Entry 6Q3G (electron microscopy, 3.80 A resolution); this record covers chains D2 and E2 of the 668 polymer chains in the assembly.

# Chain D2 (and E2)
Name: Minor structural protein
Organism: Staphylococcus phage P68
Notes: chain E2 of this document is another copy of the same molecule, construct and numbering; everything in this record applies to it too
UniProt: Q859I6 (Q859I6_9CAUD); residue numbers follow UniProt; this construct covers 1-647
Amino-acid sequence (647 residues; each row starts with the number of its first residue):
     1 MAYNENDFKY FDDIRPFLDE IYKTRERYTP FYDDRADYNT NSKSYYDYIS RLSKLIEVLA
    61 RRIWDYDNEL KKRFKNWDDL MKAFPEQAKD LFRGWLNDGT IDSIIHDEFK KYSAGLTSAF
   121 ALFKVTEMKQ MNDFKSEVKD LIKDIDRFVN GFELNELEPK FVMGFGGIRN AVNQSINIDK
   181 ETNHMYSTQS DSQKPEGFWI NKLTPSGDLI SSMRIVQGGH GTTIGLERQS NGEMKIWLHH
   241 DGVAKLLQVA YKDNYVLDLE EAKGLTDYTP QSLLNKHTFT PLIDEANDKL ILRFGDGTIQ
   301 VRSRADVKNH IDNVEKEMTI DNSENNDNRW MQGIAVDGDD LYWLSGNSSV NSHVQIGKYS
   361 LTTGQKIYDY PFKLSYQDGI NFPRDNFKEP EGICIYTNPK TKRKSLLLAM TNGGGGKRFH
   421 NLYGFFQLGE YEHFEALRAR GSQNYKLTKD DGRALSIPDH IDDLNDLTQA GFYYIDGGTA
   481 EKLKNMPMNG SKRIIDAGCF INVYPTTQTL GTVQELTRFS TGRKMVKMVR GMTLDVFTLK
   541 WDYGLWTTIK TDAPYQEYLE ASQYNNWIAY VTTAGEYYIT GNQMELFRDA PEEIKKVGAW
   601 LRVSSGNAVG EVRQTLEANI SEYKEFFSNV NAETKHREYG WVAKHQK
Unresolved in the structure: 1-7, 140-647 (chain E2: 1-4, 141-647)

# Interface between chain D2 and chain E2
Contacting residue pairs (37; chain D2 residue first):
  Tyr-45(D2) with Tyr-45(E2), hydrophobic
  Tyr-46(D2) with Ser-44(E2); Tyr-45(E2), hydrogen bond (side chain-backbone); Tyr-48(E2), hydrophobic
  Ile-49(D2) with Tyr-45(E2), hydrophobic; Tyr-48(E2), hydrophobic
  Ser-50(D2) with Tyr-48(E2)
  Ile-56(D2) with Leu-59(E2), hydrophobic
  Ile-63(D2) with Tyr-66(E2), hydrophobic
  Tyr-66(D2) with Tyr-66(E2)
  Asp-67(D2) with Tyr-66(E2), hydrogen bond
  Leu-70(D2) with Arg-73(E2)
  Phe-74(D2) with Arg-73(E2); Trp-77(E2), hydrophobic
  Trp-77(D2) with Trp-77(E2), hydrophobic; Leu-80(E2); Met-81(E2), hydrophobic
  Met-81(D2) with Phe-84(E2), hydrophobic
  Phe-84(D2) with Phe-84(E2), hydrophobic
  Pro-85(D2) with Leu-91(E2), hydrophobic
  Ala-88(D2) with Leu-91(E2), hydrophobic
  Phe-92(D2) with Phe-92(E2), hydrophobic; Trp-95(E2)
  Ile-105(D2) with Ile-104(E2), hydrophobic
  Glu-108(D2) with Ile-104(E2); Phe-109(E2)
  Phe-109(D2) with Glu-108(E2); Tyr-112(E2)
  Ser-113(D2) with Tyr-112(E2), hydrogen bond
  Leu-116(D2) with Leu-116(E2), hydrophobic
  Phe-120(D2) with Phe-120(E2), hydrophobic
  Lys-124(D2) with Glu-127(E2)
  Glu-127(D2) with Glu-127(E2)
  Met-131(D2) with Met-131(E2), hydrophobic
  Val-138(D2) with Val-138(E2), hydrophobic
  Lys-139(D2) with Glu-137(E2); Val-138(E2)
Also at the interface, not in a pair above, chain D2 (34 interface residues in all): Ser-42, Ser-53, Leu-59, Ile-104, Tyr-112, Thr-117, Lys-135
Also at the interface, not in a pair above, chain E2 (31 interface residues in all): Lys-43, Ile-49, Leu-52, Ile-56, Ile-63, Asn-76, Leu-96, Phe-134

# Summary
Chain D2 and chain E2 form an interface of 34 and 31 residues respectively; the contacts include 3 hydrogen
bonds. Polar pairs include Tyr-46(D2)/Tyr-45(E2), Asp-67(D2)/Tyr-66(E2) and Ser-113(D2)/Tyr-112(E2).
Both chains are Minor structural protein (Staphylococcus phage P68). Entry 6Q3G (Structure of native
bacteriophage P68) was determined by electron microscopy (same publication as 6IAB, 6IAC, 6IAT, 6IAW and
6IB1).
